PDB entry 7JJL | X-ray diffraction, 2.60 A resolution | chains A and B

[Chain A]
Molecule: Importin subunit alpha-3
Organism: Homo sapiens
UniProt: O00629 (IMA3_HUMAN); numbering as in UniProt (aligned over 64-521)
Sequence (465 residues; row label = number of the first residue in the row):
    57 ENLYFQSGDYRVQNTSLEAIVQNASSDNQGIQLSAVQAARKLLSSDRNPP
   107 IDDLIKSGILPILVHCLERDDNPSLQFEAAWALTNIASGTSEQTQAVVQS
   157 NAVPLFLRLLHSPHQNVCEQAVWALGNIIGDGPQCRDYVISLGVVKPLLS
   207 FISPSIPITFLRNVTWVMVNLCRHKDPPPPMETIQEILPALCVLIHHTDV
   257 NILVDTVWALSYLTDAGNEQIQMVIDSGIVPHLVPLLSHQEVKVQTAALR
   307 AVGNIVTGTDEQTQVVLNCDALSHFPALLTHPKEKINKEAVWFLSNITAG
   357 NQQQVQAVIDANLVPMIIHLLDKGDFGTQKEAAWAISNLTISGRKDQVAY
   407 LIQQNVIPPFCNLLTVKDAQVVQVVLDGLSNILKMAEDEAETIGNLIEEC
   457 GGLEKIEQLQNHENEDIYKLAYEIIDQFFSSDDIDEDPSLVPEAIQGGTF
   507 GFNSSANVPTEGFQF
Disordered / not traced: 57-71, 484-521
Sequence notes: expression tag (57-63)

[Chain B]
Molecule: Lysine-specific histone demethylase 1A
Organism: Homo sapiens
Notes: EC 1.14.99.66
UniProt: O60341 (KDM1A_HUMAN), isoform O60341-2; residues 104-129 here = UniProt positions 104-129
Sequence (26 residues; row label = number of the first residue in the row):
   104 TPEGRRTSRRKRAKVEYREMDESLAN
Disordered / not traced: 104-112, 119-129

[How chain A and chain B interact]
Residue-residue contacts (31; chain A residue first):
  Ser100(A) with Lys117(B); Val118(B)
  Asp102(A) with Val118(B)
  Arg103(A) with Val118(B)
  Phe133(A) with Lys117(B)
  Trp137(A) with Lys117(B), hydrogen bond (side chain-backbone)
  Asn141(A) with Ala116(B); Lys117(B), hydrogen bond (side chain-backbone)
  Ala143(A) with Lys114(B)
  Ser144(A) with Lys114(B); Arg115(B); Ala116(B)
  Gly145(A) with Lys114(B), hydrogen bond (backbone-side chain)
  Thr146(A) with Lys114(B)
  Ser147(A) with Lys114(B)
  Thr150(A) with Lys114(B), hydrogen bond
  Gln176(A) with Lys117(B), hydrogen bond
  Trp179(A) with Arg115(B), hydrogen bond (side chain-backbone); Ala116(B); Lys117(B)
  Gly182(A) with Arg113(B)
  Asn183(A) with Lys114(B); Arg115(B), hydrogen bond (side chain-backbone)
  Gly186(A) with Arg113(B)
  Asp187(A) with Lys114(B), salt bridge
  Asn219(A) with Arg115(B), hydrogen bond
  Trp222(A) with Arg113(B); Arg115(B)
  Asn226(A) with Arg113(B), hydrogen bond (side chain-backbone)
  Arg229(A) with Arg113(B)
  His230(A) with Arg113(B), hydrogen bond
Also at the interface, not in a pair above, chain A (24 interface residues in all): Thr140

[Summary]
24 residues of chain A and 6 residues of chain B are in contact; the contacts include 10 hydrogen bonds and 1
salt bridge. Among the polar pairs are Asp187(A)-Lys114(B), Trp137(A)-Lys117(B) and Asn141(A)-Lys117(B).
Here chain A is Importin subunit alpha-3 and chain B is Lysine-specific histone demethylase 1A, both from Homo
sapiens. Entry 7JJL (Crystal structure of Importin Alpha 3 in complex with human LSD1 NLS) was determined by
X-ray diffraction.
